Entry 6DV9 (X-ray diffraction, 3.80 A resolution); this record covers chains D and F of the 9 polymer chains in the assembly.

[Chain D]
Protein: DNA-directed RNA polymerase subunit beta'
Source organism: Mycobacterium tuberculosis (strain ATCC 25618 / H37Rv)
Notes: EC 2.7.7.6
UniProtKB: P9WGY7 (RPOC_MYCTU); residues 1-1316 here = UniProt positions 1-1316
Amino-acid sequence (1316 residues; each row starts with the number of its first residue):
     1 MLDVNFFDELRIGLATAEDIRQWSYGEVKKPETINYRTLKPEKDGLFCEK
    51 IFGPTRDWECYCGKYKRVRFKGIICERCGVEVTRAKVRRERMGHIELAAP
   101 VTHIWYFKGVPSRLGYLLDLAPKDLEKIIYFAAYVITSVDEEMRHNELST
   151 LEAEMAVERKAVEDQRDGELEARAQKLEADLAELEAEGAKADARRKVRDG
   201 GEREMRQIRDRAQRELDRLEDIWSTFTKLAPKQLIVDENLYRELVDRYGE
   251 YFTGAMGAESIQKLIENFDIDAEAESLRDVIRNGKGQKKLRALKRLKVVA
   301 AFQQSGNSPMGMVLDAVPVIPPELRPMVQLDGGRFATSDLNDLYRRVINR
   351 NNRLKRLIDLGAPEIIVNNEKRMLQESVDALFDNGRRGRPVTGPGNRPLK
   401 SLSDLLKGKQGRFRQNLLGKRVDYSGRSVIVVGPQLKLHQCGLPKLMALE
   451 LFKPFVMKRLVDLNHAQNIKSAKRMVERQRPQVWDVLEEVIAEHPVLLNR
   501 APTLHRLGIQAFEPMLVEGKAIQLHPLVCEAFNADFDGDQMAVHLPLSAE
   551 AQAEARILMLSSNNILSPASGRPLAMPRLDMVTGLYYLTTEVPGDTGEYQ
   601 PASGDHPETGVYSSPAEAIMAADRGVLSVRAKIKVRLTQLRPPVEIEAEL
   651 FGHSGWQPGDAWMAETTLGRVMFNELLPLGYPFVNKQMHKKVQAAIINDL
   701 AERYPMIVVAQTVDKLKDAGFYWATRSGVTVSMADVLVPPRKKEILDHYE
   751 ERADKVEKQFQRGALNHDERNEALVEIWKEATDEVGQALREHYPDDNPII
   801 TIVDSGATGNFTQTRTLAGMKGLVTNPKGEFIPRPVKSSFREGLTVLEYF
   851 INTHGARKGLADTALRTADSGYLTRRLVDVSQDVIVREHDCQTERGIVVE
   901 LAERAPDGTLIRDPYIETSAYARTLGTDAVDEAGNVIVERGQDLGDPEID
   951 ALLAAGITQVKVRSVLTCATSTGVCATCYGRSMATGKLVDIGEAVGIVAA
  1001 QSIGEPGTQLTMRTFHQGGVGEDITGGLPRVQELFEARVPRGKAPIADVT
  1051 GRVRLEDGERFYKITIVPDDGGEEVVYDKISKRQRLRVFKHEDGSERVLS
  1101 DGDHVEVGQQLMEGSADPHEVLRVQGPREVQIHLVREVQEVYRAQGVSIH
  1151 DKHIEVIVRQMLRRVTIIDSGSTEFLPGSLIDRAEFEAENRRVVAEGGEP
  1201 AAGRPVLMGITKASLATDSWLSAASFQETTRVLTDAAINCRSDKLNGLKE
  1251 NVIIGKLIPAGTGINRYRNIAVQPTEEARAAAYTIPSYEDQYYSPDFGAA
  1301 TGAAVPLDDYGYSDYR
Unresolved in the structure: 1-2, 1012-1025, 1282-1316
Curated features (UniProtKB/Swiss-Prot):
  - binding site (Zn(2+)): Cys60, Cys62, Cys75, Cys78, Cys891, Cys968, Cys975, Cys978
  - binding site (Mg(2+)): Asp535, Asp537, Asp539
Ion coordination: Zn2+ site 1: Cys60, Cys62, Cys75, Cys78; Mg2+: Asp535, Asp537, Asp539 (shared with 1 residue of chain I); Zn2+ site 2: Cys891, Cys968, Cys975, Cys978

[Chain F]
Protein: ECF RNA polymerase sigma factor SigL
Source organism: Mycobacterium tuberculosis (strain ATCC 25618 / H37Rv)
UniProtKB: P9WGH5 (SIGL_MYCTU); residues 1-177 here = UniProt positions 1-177
Amino-acid sequence (177 residues; numbered 1 to 177; the number before each row is that of its first residue):
     1 MARVSGAAAAEAALMRALYDEHAAVLWRYALRLTGDAAQAEDVVQETLLR
    51 AWQHPEVIGDTARPARAWLFTVARNMIIDERRSARFRNVVGSTDQSGTPE
   101 QSTPDEVNAALDRLLIADALAQLSAEHRAVIQRSYYRGWSTAQIATDLGI
   151 AEGTVKSRLHYAVRALRLTLQELGVTR
Unresolved in the structure: 1-3
Curated features (UniProtKB/Swiss-Prot):
  - DNA-binding region: Thr141 to His160 (H-T-H motif)
  - motif: Asp42 to Gln45 (Interaction with polymerase core subunit RpoC)
From the paper describing this entry:
  - specificity-determining residues: His54, Asp60

[Chain D / chain F interface]
Residue-residue contacts (69; chain D residue first):
  Tyr36(D) with Arg87(F), hydrogen bond (backbone-side chain); Asn88(F)
  Arg67(D) with Gly138(F)
  Arg69(D) with Arg137(F); Gly138(F); Ser140(F); Gln143(F)
  Glu238(D) with Arg16(F)
  Arg242(D) with Arg16(F)
  Pro326(D) with Thr93(F); Gln101(F)
  Val328(D) with Gln101(F)
  Arg334(D) with Arg87(F); Val90(F)
  Phe335(D) with Arg87(F); Asn88(F); Gly91(F)
  Ala336(D) with Gly91(F); Thr93(F)
  Thr337(D) with Asn88(F); Gly91(F), hydrogen bond (backbone-backbone); Ser92(F); Thr93(F), hydrogen bond (backbone-backbone)
  Ser338(D) with Thr93(F); Asp94(F)
  Asp339(D) with Ser92(F), hydrogen bond; Asp94(F)
  Arg346(D) with Ala38(F)
  Arg350(D) with Ala38(F), hydrogen bond (side chain-backbone); Glu41(F), salt bridge; Asp42(F), salt bridge
  Arg353(D) with Asp42(F), salt bridge; Gln45(F); Glu46(F), salt bridge
  Arg356(D) with Glu46(F), salt bridge
  Leu357(D) with Leu49(F), hydrophobic
  Leu360(D) with Trp52(F); Gln53(F)
  Gly361(D) with Trp52(F)
  Ala362(D) with Trp52(F), hydrophobic
  Pro363(D) with Met15(F), hydrophobic; Trp52(F)
  Ile365(D) with Met15(F), hydrophobic; Tyr19(F), hydrophobic
  Ile366(D) with Met15(F), hydrophobic; Tyr19(F); Gln45(F), hydrogen bond (backbone-side chain)
  Asn369(D) with Gln45(F), hydrogen bond
  Glu370(D) with Gln45(F)
  Arg372(D) with Glu41(F), salt bridge
  Met373(D) with Glu41(F); Asp42(F); Gln45(F)
  Glu376(D) with Glu41(F)
  Thr392(D) with Gly35(F)
  Arg397(D) with Ser92(F), hydrogen bond; Gln95(F)
  Lys400(D) with Asp94(F)
  Gln467(D) with Leu173(F); Gly174(F)
  Asn468(D) with Leu173(F); Gly174(F), hydrogen bond (side chain-backbone); Val175(F)
  Ile469(D) with Leu111(F), hydrophobic; Leu115(F), hydrophobic
  Lys470(D) with Asp112(F), salt bridge
  Lys473(D) with Val107(F); Asn108(F), hydrogen bond
  Arg474(D) with Thr176(F)
Also at the interface, not in a pair above, chain D (45 interface residues in all): Thr33, Val68, Met327, Leu330, Asp342, Val391, Pro394
Also at the interface, not in a pair above, chain F (41 interface residues in all): Ala12, Asp36, Leu48, Phe86, Val89, Thr98, Trp139

[Overview]
Chain D and chain F form an interface of 45 and 41 residues respectively; the contacts include 10 hydrogen
bonds and 7 salt bridges. Polar pairs include Arg350(D)-Glu41(F), Arg350(D)-Asp42(F) and Arg353(D)-Asp42(F).
From UniProt: 8 Zn2+-binding residues and 3 Mg2+-binding residues on chain D. From the paper: specificity
determinants His54(F) and Asp60(F).
Chain D is DNA-directed RNA polymerase subunit beta' and chain F is ECF RNA polymerase sigma factor SigL, both
from Mycobacterium tuberculosis (strain ATCC 25618 / H37Rv); the structure, Crystal structure of Mycobacterium
tuberculosis transcription initiation complex(ECF sigma factor L) containing 5nt RNA with 4nt ..., was
determined by X-ray diffraction together with 6DVB, 6DVC, 6DVD and 6DVE from the same study.
